Entry 8GRQ (electron microscopy, 3.87 A resolution); this record covers chains C and I of the 13 polymer chains in the assembly.

[Chain C]
Protein: Histone H2A type 1-H
From: Homo sapiens
UniProtKB: Q8CGP6 (H2A1H_MOUSE); residues 10-119 here correspond to UniProt positions 11-120 (UniProt number = residue number + 1)
Sequence (110 residues; each row starts with the number of its first residue):
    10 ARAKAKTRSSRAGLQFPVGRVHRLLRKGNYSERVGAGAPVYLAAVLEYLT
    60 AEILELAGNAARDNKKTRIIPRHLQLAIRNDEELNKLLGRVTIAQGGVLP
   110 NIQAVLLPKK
Curated features (UniProtKB/Swiss-Prot):
  - modified residue: Lys36 (N6-(2-hydroxyisobutyryl)lysine), Lys74 (N6-(2-hydroxyisobutyryl)lysine), Lys75 (N6-(2-hydroxyisobutyryl)lysine), Lys95 (N6-(2-hydroxyisobutyryl)lysine), Gln104 (N5-methylglutamine), Lys118 (N6-(2-hydroxyisobutyryl)lysine), Lys119 (N6-(beta-hydroxybutyryl)lysine)
  - cross-link (Glycyl lysine isopeptide (Lys-Gly)): Lys13 (interchain with G-Cter in ubiquitin), Lys15 (interchain with G-Cter in ubiquitin), Lys119 (interchain with G-Cter in ubiquitin)

[Chain I]
Molecule: 147-nt DNA strand
From: Homo sapiens
Sequence (147 nucleotides; row label = number of the first residue in the row; numbers below 1 keep their minus sign (DA-73 is residue -73)):
   -73 ACAGGATGTATATATCTGACACGTGCCTGGAGACTAGGGAGTAATCCCCT
   -23 TGGCGGTTAAAACGCGGGGGACAGCGCGTACGTGCGTTTAAGCGGTGCTA
    27 GAGCTGTCTACGACCAATTGAGCGGCCTCGGCACCGGGATTCTCCAG

[Chain C / chain I interface]
Residue-residue contacts (15; chain C residue first):
  Arg11(C) - DG-42(I)  phosphate contact
  Arg11(C) - DA-41(I)  phosphate contact
  Ala12(C) - DA-41(I)  phosphate contact
  Ala14(C) - DA-43(I)  phosphate contact
  Ala14(C) - DG-42(I)  phosphate contact
  Lys15(C) - DA-43(I)  phosphate contact
  Lys15(C) - DG-42(I)  hydrogen bond to the phosphate
  Thr16(C) - DA-43(I)  phosphate contact
  Arg17(C) - DA-43(I)  salt bridge to the phosphate
  Arg20(C) - DG-42(I)  salt bridge to the phosphate
  Gly28(C) - DG-44(I)  phosphate contact
  Gly28(C) - DA-43(I)  phosphate contact
  Arg29(C) - DG-44(I)  phosphate contact
  Arg32(C) - DG-44(I)  salt bridge to the phosphate
  Arg77(C) - DC-54(I)  sugar contact
Other interface residues (no listed pair), chain C (13 interface residues in all): Lys13, Arg42
Other interface residues (no listed pair), chain I (8 interface residues in all): DA-53, DG-45, DG-35

[Overview]
Chain C and chain I form an interface of 13 and 8 residues respectively, with 1 hydrogen bond and 3 salt
bridges. Among the polar pairs are Lys15(C)-DG-42(I), Arg17(C)-DA-43(I) and Arg20(C)-DG-42(I).
Chain C is Histone H2A type 1-H and chain I is a 147-nt DNA strand, both from Homo sapiens; the structure,
Cryo-EM structure of BRCA1/BARD1 bound to H2AK127-UbcH5c-Ub nucleosome, was determined by electron microscopy.
